PDB entry 7CPI | X-ray diffraction, 2.60 A resolution | chains B and F of the 3 polymer chains in the assembly

# Chain B (and F)
Protein: Ferritin
From: Penaeus japonicus
Notes: EC 1.16.3.1; chain F of this document is another copy of the same molecule, construct and numbering; everything in this record applies to it too
UniProt: T2B7E1 (T2B7E1_PENJP); the author numbering skips numbers that UniProt does not, so the offset changes along the chain: 2-56 = UniProt 2-56; 58-156 = UniProt 57-155
Sequence (169 residues; numbered 2 to 171; 1 number in that range is skipped by the numbering (no residue carries it; nothing is unmodelled there); the number before each row is that of its first residue):
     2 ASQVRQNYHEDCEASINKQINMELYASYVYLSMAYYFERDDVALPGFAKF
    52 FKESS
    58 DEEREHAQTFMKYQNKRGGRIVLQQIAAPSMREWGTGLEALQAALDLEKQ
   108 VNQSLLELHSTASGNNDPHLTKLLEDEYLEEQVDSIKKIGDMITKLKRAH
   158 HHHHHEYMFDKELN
Unresolved in the structure: 156-157
Construct notes: engineered mutation R89 (Gln88 in T2B7E1); expression tag (157-171)
Bound ions: Fe ion site 1: E24, E60, H63; Fe ion site 2: E60, E105; Zn2+: H161 (shared with 1 residue of chain C; 1 residue of chain E; H161(F) of chain F)

# Interface between chain B and chain F
Pairs across the interface - 21 pairs, chain B then chain F:
  K144(B) with E39(F), hydrogen bond (side chain-backbone); D41(F)
  G147(B) with D41(F)
  D148(B) with R40(F); D41(F); A44(F)
  T151(B) with D41(F), hydrogen bond (side chain-backbone); D42(F); V43(F)
  K152(B) with A44(F); P46(F); Y164(F)
  R155(B) with H159(F); H160(F)
  H161(B) with H161(F)
  H162(B) with H161(F), hydrogen bond; Y164(F)
  M165(B) with K168(F)
  F166(B) with Y164(F)
  E169(B) with Y164(F), hydrogen bond; K168(F), salt bridge
Interface residues without a listed pair, chain B (12 interface residues in all): H159
Interface residues without a listed pair, chain F (13 interface residues in all): M165

# Summary
Chain B and chain F form an interface of 12 and 13 residues respectively, with 4 hydrogen bonds and 1 salt
bridge. Polar contacts include E169(B)-K168(F), K144(B)-E39(F) and T151(B)-D41(F). E24(B), E60(B) and H63(B)
form the Fe ion site 1.
Chain B and chain F are both Ferritin (Penaeus japonicus); the structure, His-Mediated Reversible
Self-assembly of Ferritin Nanocage with Zn binding, was determined by X-ray diffraction (same publication as
7CPC).
